PDB entry 8B12 | electron microscopy, 1.86 A resolution | chains I and X of the 10 polymer chains in the assembly

# Chain I
Protein: Major carboxysome shell protein CsoS1A
Organism: Halothiobacillus neapolitanus
UniProt: P45689 (CSOSA_HALNC); residue numbers follow UniProt; this construct covers 1-98
Chain sequence (98 residues; numbered 1 to 98; the number before each row is that of its first residue):
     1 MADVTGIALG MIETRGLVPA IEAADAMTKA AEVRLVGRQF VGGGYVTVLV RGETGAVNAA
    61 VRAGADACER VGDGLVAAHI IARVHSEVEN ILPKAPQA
Not modelled in the structure: 1-5

# Chain X
Protein: Carboxysome assembly protein CsoS2B
Organism: Halothiobacillus neapolitanus
UniProt: O85041 (CSOS2_HALNC); residue numbers follow UniProt; this construct covers 7-869
Chain sequence (863 residues; numbered 7 to 869; the number before each row is that of its first residue):
     7 MNPADLSGLS GKELARARRA ALSKQGKAAV SNKTASVNRS TKQAASSINT NQVRSSVNEV
    67 PTDYQMADQL CSTIDHADFG TESNRVRDLC RQRREALSTI GKKAVKTNGK PSGRVRPQQS
   127 VVHNDAMIEN AGDTNQSSST SLNNELSEIC SIADDMPERF GSQAKTVRDI CRARRQALSE
   187 RGTRAVPPKP QSQGGPGRNG YQIDGYLDTA LHGRDAAKRH REMLCQYGRG TAPSCKPTGR
   247 VKNSVQSGNA APKKVETGHT LSGGSVTGTQ VDRKSHVTGN EPGTCRAVTG TEYVGTEQFT
   307 SFCNTSPKPN ATKVNVTTTA RGRPVSGTEV SRTEKVTGNE SGVCRNVTGT EYMSNEAHFS
   367 LCGTAAKPSQ ADKVMFGATA RTHQVVSGSD EFRPSSVTGN ESGAKRTITG SQYADEGLAR
   427 LTINGAPAKV ARTHTFAGSD VTGTEIGRST RVTGDESGSC RSISGTEYLS NEQFQSFCDT
   487 KPQRSPFKVG QDRTNKGQSV TGNLVDRSEL VTGNEPGSCS RVTGSQYGQS KICGGGVGKV
   547 RSMRTLRGTS VSGQQLDHAP KMSGDERGGC MPVTGNEYYG REHFEPFCTS TPEPEAQSTE
   607 QSLTCEGQII SGTSVDASDL VTGNEIGEQQ LISGDAYVGA QQTGCLPTSP RFNQTGNVQS
   667 MGFKNTNQPE QNFAPGEVMP TDFSIQTPAR SAQNRITGND IAPSGRITGP GMLATGLITG
   727 TPEFRHAARE LVGSPQPMAM AMANRNKAAQ APVVQPEVVA TQEKPELVCA PRSDQMDRVS
   787 GEGKERCHIT GDDWSVNKHI TGTAGQWASG RNPSMRGNAR VVETSAFANR NVPKPEKPGS
   847 KITGSSGNDT QGSLITYSGG ARG
Not modelled in the structure: 7-711, 732-772, 824-828
Disulfides: Cys775-Cys793
Differences from the reference sequence: conflict Val111 (Ala in O85041), Asn114 (Thr in O85041)

# Interface between chain I and chain X
Residue-residue contacts (27):
  Ala30(I) - Asp798(X)
  Gly55(I) - Trp800(X)
  Asn58(I) - Trp800(X)  hydrogen bond (side chain-backbone)
  Ala59(I) - Asp798(X)
  Ala59(I) - Asp799(X)
  Val61(I) - Ile806(X)  hydrophobic
  Arg62(I) - Gly797(X)
  Arg62(I) - Asp798(X)
  Arg62(I) - Asp799(X)  salt bridge
  Arg62(I) - Ser801(X)  hydrogen bond (side chain-backbone)
  Arg62(I) - Asn803(X)
  Arg62(I) - Ile806(X)
  Ala65(I) - His805(X)
  Asp66(I) - Asn803(X)  hydrogen bond
  Asp66(I) - His805(X)
  Leu75(I) - His805(X)
  Ala78(I) - His805(X)
  Ala78(I) - Ile806(X)
  Ala78(I) - Thr807(X)  hydrogen bond (backbone-backbone)
  His79(I) - Thr807(X)  hydrogen bond
  His79(I) - Gly808(X)
  Ile80(I) - Ile806(X)  hydrophobic
  Ile80(I) - Thr807(X)  hydrogen bond (backbone-backbone)
  Ile80(I) - Gly808(X)
  Ile80(I) - Thr809(X)  hydrogen bond (backbone-side chain)
  Ile81(I) - Thr809(X)
  Ala82(I) - Thr809(X)
Other interface residues (no listed pair), chain I (15 interface residues in all): Glu69
Other interface residues (no listed pair), chain X (13 interface residues in all): Val802, Trp813
From the paper, about this interface:
  - interface residues, chain X: Leu773(X)

# In short
15 residues of chain I face 13 of chain X across their interface, with 7 hydrogen bonds and 1 salt bridge.
Polar contacts include Arg62(I)-Asp799(X), Asn58(I)-Trp800(X) and Arg62(I)-Ser801(X). The paper reports the
interface residue Leu773(X).
Here chain I is Major carboxysome shell protein CsoS1A and chain X is Carboxysome assembly protein CsoS2B,
both from Halothiobacillus neapolitanus. Entry 8B12 (cryo-EM structure of carboxysomal mini-shell: icosahedral
assembly from CsoS4A/1A and CsoS2 co-expression (T = 9)) was determined by electron microscopy together with
8B0Y and 8B11 from the same study.
